PDB entry 6VVZ | electron microscopy, 3.72 A resolution | chains D and P of the 10 polymer chains in the assembly

# Chain D
Name: DNA-directed RNA polymerase subunit beta'
Source organism: Mycobacterium tuberculosis
Notes: EC 2.7.7.6
Reference sequence: A5U053 (RPOC_MYCTA); numbering as in UniProt (aligned over 1-1316)
Amino-acid sequence (1326 residues; row label = number of the first residue in the row; numbers below 1 keep their minus sign (Gly-1 is residue -1)):
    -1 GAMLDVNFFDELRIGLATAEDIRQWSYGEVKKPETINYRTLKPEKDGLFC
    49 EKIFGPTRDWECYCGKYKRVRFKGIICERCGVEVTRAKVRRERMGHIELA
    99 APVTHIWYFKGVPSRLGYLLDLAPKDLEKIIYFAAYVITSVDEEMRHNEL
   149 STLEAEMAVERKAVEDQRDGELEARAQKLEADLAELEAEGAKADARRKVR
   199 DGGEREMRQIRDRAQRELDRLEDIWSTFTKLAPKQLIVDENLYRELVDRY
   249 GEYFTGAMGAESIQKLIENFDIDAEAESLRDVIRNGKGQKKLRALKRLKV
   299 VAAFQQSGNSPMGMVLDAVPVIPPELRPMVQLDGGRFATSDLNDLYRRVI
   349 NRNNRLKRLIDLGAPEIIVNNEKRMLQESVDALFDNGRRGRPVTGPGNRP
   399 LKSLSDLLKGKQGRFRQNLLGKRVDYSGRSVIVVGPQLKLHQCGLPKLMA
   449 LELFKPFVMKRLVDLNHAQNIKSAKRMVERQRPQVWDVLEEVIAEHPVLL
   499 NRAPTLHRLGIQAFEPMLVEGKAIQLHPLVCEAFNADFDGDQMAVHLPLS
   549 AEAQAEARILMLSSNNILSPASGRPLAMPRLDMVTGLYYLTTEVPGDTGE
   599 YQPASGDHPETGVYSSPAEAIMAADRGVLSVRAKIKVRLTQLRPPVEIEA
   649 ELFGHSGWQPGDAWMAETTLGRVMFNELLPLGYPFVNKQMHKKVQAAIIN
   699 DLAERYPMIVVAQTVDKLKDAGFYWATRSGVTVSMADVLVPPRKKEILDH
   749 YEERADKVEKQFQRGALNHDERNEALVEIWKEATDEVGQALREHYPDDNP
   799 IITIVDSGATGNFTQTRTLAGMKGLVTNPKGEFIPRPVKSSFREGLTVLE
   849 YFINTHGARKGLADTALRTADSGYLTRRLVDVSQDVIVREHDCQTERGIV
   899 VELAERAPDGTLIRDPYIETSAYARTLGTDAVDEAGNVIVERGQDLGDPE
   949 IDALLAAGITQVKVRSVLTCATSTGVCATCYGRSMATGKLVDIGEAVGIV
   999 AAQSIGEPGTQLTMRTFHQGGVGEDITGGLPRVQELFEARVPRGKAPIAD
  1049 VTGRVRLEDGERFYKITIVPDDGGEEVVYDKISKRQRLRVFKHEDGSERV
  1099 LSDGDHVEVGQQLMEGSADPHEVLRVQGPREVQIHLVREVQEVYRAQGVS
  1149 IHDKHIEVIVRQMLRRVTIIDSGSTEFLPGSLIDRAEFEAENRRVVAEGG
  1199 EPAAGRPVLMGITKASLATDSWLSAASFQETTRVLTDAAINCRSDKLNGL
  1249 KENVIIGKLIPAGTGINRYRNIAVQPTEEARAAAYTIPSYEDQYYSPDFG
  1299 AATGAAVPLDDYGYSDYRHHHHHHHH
Not modelled in the structure: 1013-1024, 1091-1096, 1283-1324
Sequence notes: expression tag (-1 to 0, 1317-1324)
UniProt features mapped onto this chain:
  - binding site (Zn(2+)): Cys60, Cys62, Cys75, Cys78, Cys891, Cys968, Cys975, Cys978
  - binding site (Mg(2+)): Asp535, Asp537, Asp539
Ion coordination: Zn2+ site 1: Cys60, Cys62, Cys78; Mg2+: Asp535, Asp537, Asp539; Zn2+ site 2: Cys891, Cys968, Cys975, Cys978

# Chain P
Molecule: 90-nt DNA strand
Source organism: Mycobacterium tuberculosis
Sequence (90 nucleotides; row label = number of the first residue in the row):
    65 CGTGCTTGTTTCCGCCCGCTTCGGGGCAACCCTGCCAGTCTAATACAAAT
   115 CCGGCAATGGAGTCAAGACCAGGTTCGGTCATCCATAGCC
Not modelled in the structure: 65-76, 99-101, 142-154

# How chain D and chain P interact
Pairs across the interface (6; chain D residue first):
  Lys285(D) with DG82(P), hydrogen bond to the phosphate; DC83(P), phosphate contact
  Gly286(D) with DC83(P), hydrogen bond to the phosphate
  Asn396(D) with DG98(P), base contact
  Lys409(D) with DC94(P), salt bridge to the phosphate
  Glu1228(D) with DA93(P), phosphate contact
Also at the interface, not in a pair above, chain D (9 interface residues in all): Lys108, Lys123, Arg386, Lys407
Also at the interface, not in a pair above, chain P (7 interface residues in all): DC91, DA92

# In short
The interface between chain D and chain P involves 9 residues on one side and 7 on the other; the contacts
include 2 hydrogen bonds and 1 salt bridge. Polar contacts include Lys285(D)-DG82(P), Gly286(D)-DC83(P) and
Lys409(D)-DC94(P).
Chain D is DNA-directed RNA polymerase subunit beta' and chain P is a 90-nt DNA strand, both from
Mycobacterium tuberculosis; the structure, Mycobacterium tuberculosis RNAP S456L mutant transcription
initiation intermediate structure with Sorangicin, was determined by electron microscopy together with 6VVS,
6VVT, 6VVV, 6VVX, 6VVY and 6VW0 from the same study.
